6K0A - chains A and B of the 12 polymer chains in the assembly; structure by electron microscopy, 4.60 A resolution (low resolution: residue-level contacts below are approximate; hydrogen-bond / salt-bridge calls are withheld).

== Chain A (and B) ==
Name: Ribonuclease P protein component 2
Source organism: Methanocaldococcus jannaschii (strain ATCC 43067 / DSM 2661 / JAL-1 / JCM 10045 / NBRC 100440)
Notes: EC 3.1.26.5; fragment: Pop5; chain B of this document is another copy of the same molecule, construct and numbering; everything in this record applies to it too
Reference sequence: Q57917 (RNP2_METJA); residues 1-134 here = UniProt positions 1-134
Sequence (134 residues; numbered 1 to 134; the number before each row is that of its first residue):
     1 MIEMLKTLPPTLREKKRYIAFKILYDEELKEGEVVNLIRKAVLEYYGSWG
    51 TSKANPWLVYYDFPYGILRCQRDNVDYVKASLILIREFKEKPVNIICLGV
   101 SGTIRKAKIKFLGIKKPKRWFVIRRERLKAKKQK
Not modelled in the structure: 1, 128-134

== Chain A / chain B interface ==
Residue-residue contacts (15; chain A residue first):
  Leu43(A) - Leu43(B)
  Glu44(A) - Gly47(B)
  Glu44(A) - Ser48(B)
  Tyr45(A) - Gly47(B)
  Tyr45(A) - Ser48(B)
  Tyr45(A) - Trp49(B)
  Tyr46(A) - Tyr46(B)
  Gly47(A) - Glu44(B)
  Gly47(A) - Tyr45(B)
  Gly47(A) - Gly47(B)
  Ser48(A) - Glu44(B)
  Ser48(A) - Tyr45(B)
  Trp49(A) - Tyr45(B)
  Trp49(A) - Tyr77(B)
  Tyr77(A) - Trp49(B)

== Overview ==
The chain A/chain B interface involves 8 residues from each chain.
Both chains are Ribonuclease P protein component 2 (Methanocaldococcus jannaschii (strain ATCC 43067 / DSM
2661 / JAL-1 / JCM 10045 / NBRC 100440)). Entry 6K0A (cryo-EM structure of an archaeal Ribonuclease P) was
determined by electron microscopy (same publication as 6K0B).
